Entry 4ZRD (X-ray diffraction, 2.30 A resolution); this record covers chain A.

Chain A:
Protein: LIP1, secretory lipase (Family 3)
From: Malassezia globosa (strain ATCC MYA-4612 / CBS 7966)
UniProt: A8PUY1 (A8PUY1_MALGO); numbering as in UniProt (aligned over 20-304)
Chain sequence (285 residues; each row starts with the number of its first residue):
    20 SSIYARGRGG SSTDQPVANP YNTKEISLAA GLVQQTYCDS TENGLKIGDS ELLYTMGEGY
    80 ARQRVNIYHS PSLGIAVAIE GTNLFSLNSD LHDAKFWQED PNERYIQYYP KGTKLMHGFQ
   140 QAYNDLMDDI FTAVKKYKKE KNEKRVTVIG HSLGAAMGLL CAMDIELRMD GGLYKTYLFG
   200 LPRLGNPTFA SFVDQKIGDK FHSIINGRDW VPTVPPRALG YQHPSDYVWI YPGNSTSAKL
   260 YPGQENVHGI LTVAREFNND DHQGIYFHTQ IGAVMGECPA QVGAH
Not modelled in the structure: 20-26
Differences from the reference sequence: engineered mutation N278 (Phe in A8PUY1)
Cystine bridges: C57-C297
Covalently attached groups: alpha-D-mannopyranose (MAN) linked to T32; N-acetylglucosamine (NAG) linked to N253
Swiss-Prot annotation at these positions:
  - active site: S171 (Nucleophile), D228, H281
  - glycosylation: T32 (O-linked (Man...) threonine), N253 (N-linked (GlcNAc...) asparagine)
  - mutagenesis: L103 (L103G: Leads to increased activity on pNP-C8 by approximately 2-fold), F104 (F104G: Leads to an approximate 40% decrease in pNP-C8 activity), W116 (W116A: Decreases the optimum temperatures to 20 degrees Celsius and shifts the optimum pH from 6 to 4 ...), W229 (W229A: Decreases considerably specific activity; W229F: Decreases the optimum temperatures to 20 degrees Celsius and shifts the optimum pH from 6 to 5 ...), N277 (N277D: Increases thermostability. Decreases considerably specific activity; N277F: Shows a clear preference for short- and medium-chain p-NP esters (C4 to C8) ...), Q282 (Q282L: Leads to the ability to hydrolyze triacylglycerol (TAG). Also acquires ability to synthesize TAGs by esterification of glycerol and fatty acids)

Summary:
Alpha-D-mannopyranose is covalently linked to T32. N-acetylglucosamine is covalently linked to N253. UniProt
lists 3 active-site residues and 6 mutagenesis sites.
Chain A is LIP1, secretory lipase (Family 3) (Malassezia globosa (strain ATCC MYA-4612 / CBS 7966)); the
structure, Crystal structure of SMG1 F278N mutant, was determined by X-ray diffraction (same publication as
4ZRE).
